2BMY - chain A; structure by X-ray diffraction, 2.50 A resolution.

[Chain A]
Molecule: Ripening-associated protein
From: Musa acuminata
UniProtKB: O22321 (O22321_MUSAC); residue numbers follow UniProt; this construct covers 1-141
Sequence (141 residues; row label = number of the first residue in the row):
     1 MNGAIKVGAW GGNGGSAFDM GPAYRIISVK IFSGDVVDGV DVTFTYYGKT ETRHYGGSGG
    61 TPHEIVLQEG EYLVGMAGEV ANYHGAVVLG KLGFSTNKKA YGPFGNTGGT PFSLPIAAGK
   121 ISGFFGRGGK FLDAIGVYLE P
Ion coordination: Cd2+ site 1: Asp41, His54 (shared with 1 residue of chain B); Cd2+ site 2: His84 (shared with 1 residue of chain B)

[Overview]
Asp41 and His54 coordinate Cd2+ site 1.
Chain A is Ripening-associated protein (Musa acuminata); the structure, Banana Lectin, was determined by X-ray
diffraction together with 2BMZ and 2BN0 from the same study.
